PDB entry 6WQD | X-ray diffraction, 1.95 A resolution | chains A and B of the 4 polymer chains in the assembly

Chain A:
Name: Non-structural protein 7
From: Severe acute respiratory syndrome coronavirus 2
UniProtKB: P0DTD1 (R1AB_SARS2); residues 1-83 here correspond to UniProt positions 3860-3942 (UniProt number = residue number + 3859)
Amino-acid sequence (86 residues; row label = number of the first residue in the row; numbers below 1 keep their minus sign (Ser-2 is residue -2)):
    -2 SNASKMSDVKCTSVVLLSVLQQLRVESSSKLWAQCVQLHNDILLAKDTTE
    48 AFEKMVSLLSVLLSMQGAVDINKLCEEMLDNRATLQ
Not modelled in the structure: 72-83
Construct notes: expression tag (-2 to 0)
Curated features (UniProtKB/Swiss-Prot):
  - site: Gln83 (Cleavage)

Chain B:
Name: Non-structural protein 8
From: Severe acute respiratory syndrome coronavirus 2
Notes: fragment: C-terminal domain
UniProtKB: P0DTD1 (R1AB_SARS2); residues 77-198 here correspond to UniProt positions 4019-4140 (UniProt number = residue number + 3942)
Amino-acid sequence (122 residues; numbered 77 to 198; the number before each row is that of its first residue):
    77 EDKRAKVTSAMQTMLFTMLRKLDNDALNNIINNARDGCVPLNIIPLTTAA
   127 KLMVVIPDYNTYKNTCDGTTFTYASALWEIQQVVDADSKIVQLSEISMDN
   177 SPNLAWPLIVTALRANSAVKLQ
Not modelled in the structure: 77
Curated features (UniProtKB/Swiss-Prot):
  - site: Gln198 (Cleavage)

How chain A and chain B interact:
Contacting residue pairs - 54 pairs, chain A then chain B:
  Lys2(A) - Lys97(B)  hydrogen bond (side chain-backbone)
  Lys2(A) - Leu98(B)
  Asp5(A) - Leu98(B)
  Val6(A) - Leu98(B)
  Thr9(A) - Leu91(B)
  Thr9(A) - Met94(B)
  Thr9(A) - Leu95(B)
  Val12(A) - Met87(B)  hydrophobic
  Val12(A) - Met90(B)  hydrophobic
  Val12(A) - Leu91(B)  hydrophobic
  Ser15(A) - Met87(B)
  Val16(A) - Met87(B)  hydrophobic
  Val16(A) - Gln88(B)
  Gln19(A) - Thr84(B)  hydrogen bond
  Gln19(A) - Met87(B)
  Gln31(A) - Ile119(B)
  Phe49(A) - Leu98(B)  hydrophobic
  Phe49(A) - Asn100(B)
  Phe49(A) - Leu103(B)  hydrophobic
  Glu50(A) - Leu122(B)
  Lys51(A) - Leu122(B)
  Met52(A) - Leu103(B)  hydrophobic
  Val53(A) - Ala102(B)  hydrophobic
  Val53(A) - Leu103(B)  hydrophobic
  Val53(A) - Ile106(B)
  Val53(A) - Ile120(B)  hydrophobic
  Ser54(A) - Ile119(B)
  Ser54(A) - Ile120(B)  hydrogen bond (side chain-backbone)
  Ser54(A) - Leu122(B)
  Leu56(A) - Leu95(B)  hydrophobic
  Leu56(A) - Leu103(B)  hydrophobic
  Leu56(A) - Ile106(B)  hydrophobic
  Leu56(A) - Ile107(B)  hydrophobic
  Ser57(A) - Pro116(B)
  Ser57(A) - Ile119(B)
  Ser57(A) - Ile120(B)  hydrogen bond (side chain-backbone)
  Val58(A) - Ile119(B)  hydrophobic
  Leu59(A) - Leu91(B)  hydrophobic
  Leu60(A) - Ile106(B)
  Leu60(A) - Ala110(B)  hydrophobic
  Leu60(A) - Val115(B)
  Ser61(A) - Pro116(B)
  Gln63(A) - Val115(B)
  Val66(A) - Gln88(B)
  Ile68(A) - Ala110(B)
  Ile68(A) - Arg111(B)
  Lys70(A) - Ser85(B)  hydrogen bond (side chain-backbone)
  Lys70(A) - Gln88(B)
  Lys70(A) - Thr89(B)  hydrogen bond
  Lys70(A) - Phe92(B)
  Leu71(A) - Phe92(B)  hydrophobic
  Leu71(A) - Arg96(B)  hydrogen bond (backbone-side chain)
  Leu71(A) - Ile107(B)  hydrophobic
  Leu71(A) - Ala110(B)  hydrophobic
Other interface residues (no listed pair), chain A (30 interface residues in all): Leu13, Leu20, Leu28, Ala65
Other interface residues (no listed pair), chain B (28 interface residues in all): Asn118, Val131, Ala150

In short:
Chain A and chain B form an interface of 30 and 28 residues respectively, with 7 hydrogen bonds. Polar
contacts include Lys2(A)-Lys97(B), Gln19(A)-Thr84(B) and Ser54(A)-Ile120(B).
Chain A is Non-structural protein 7 and chain B is Non-structural protein 8, both from Severe acute
respiratory syndrome coronavirus 2; the structure, The 1.95 A Crystal Structure of the Co-factor Complex of
NSP7 and the C-terminal Domain of ..., was determined by X-ray diffraction, deposited together with 6XIP and
6WIQ.
